5KMG - chains A and B of the 3 polymer chains in the assembly; structure by electron microscopy, 3.50 A resolution.

Chain A:
Name: Tubulin alpha-1B chain
From: Sus scrofa
Reference sequence: Q2XVP4 (TBA1B_PIG); residues 1-441 here = UniProt positions 1-441
Chain sequence (441 residues; each row starts with the number of its first residue):
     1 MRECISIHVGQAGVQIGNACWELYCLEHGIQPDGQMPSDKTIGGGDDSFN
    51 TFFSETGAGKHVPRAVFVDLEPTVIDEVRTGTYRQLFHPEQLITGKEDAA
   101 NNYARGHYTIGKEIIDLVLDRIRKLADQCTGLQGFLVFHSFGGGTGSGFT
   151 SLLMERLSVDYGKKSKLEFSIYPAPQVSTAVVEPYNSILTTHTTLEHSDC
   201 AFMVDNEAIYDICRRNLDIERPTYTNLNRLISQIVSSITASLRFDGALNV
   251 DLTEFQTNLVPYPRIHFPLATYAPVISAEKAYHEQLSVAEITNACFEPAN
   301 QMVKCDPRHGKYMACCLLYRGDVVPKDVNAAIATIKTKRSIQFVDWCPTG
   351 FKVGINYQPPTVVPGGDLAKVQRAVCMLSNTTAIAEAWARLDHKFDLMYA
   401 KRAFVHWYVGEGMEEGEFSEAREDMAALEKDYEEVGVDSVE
Unresolved in the structure: 38-46, 340
Residues lining bound ligands: GTP (guanosine-5'-triphosphate): Gly-10, Gln-11, Ala-12, Gln-15, Ile-16, Asp-98, Ala-99, Ala-100, Asn-101, Ser-140, Phe-141, Gly-143, Gly-144, Thr-145, Gly-146, Ile-171, Thr-179, Asn-206, Tyr-224, Asn-228, Ile-231
Curated features (UniProtKB/Swiss-Prot):
  - motif: Met-1 to Cys-4 (MREC motif)
  - active site: Glu-254
  - binding site (GTP): Gly-10, Gln-11, Ala-12, Gln-15, Glu-71, Ala-99, Ser-140, Gly-143, Gly-144, Thr-145, Gly-146, Thr-179, Glu-183, Asn-206, Tyr-224, Asn-228, Leu-252
  - binding site (Mg(2+)): Glu-71
  - modified residue: Lys-40 (N6,N6,N6-trimethyllysine), Ser-48 (Phosphoserine), Ser-232 (Phosphoserine), Tyr-282 (3'-nitrotyrosine), Arg-339 (Omega-N-methylarginine), Ser-439 (Phosphoserine)
  - cross-link (Glycyl lysine isopeptide (Lys-Gly)): Lys-326 (interchain with G-Cter in ubiquitin), Lys-370 (interchain with G-Cter in ubiquitin)
From the paper describing this entry:
  - specificity-determining residues: Val-409, Gly-416

Chain B:
Name: Tubulin beta chain
From: Sus scrofa
Reference sequence: P02554 (TBB_PIG); the author numbering skips numbers that UniProt does not, so the offset changes along the chain: 1-44 = UniProt 1-44; 47-360 = UniProt 45-358; 369-441 = UniProt 359-431
Chain sequence (431 residues; each row starts with the number of its first residue; note: 10 numbers in that range are skipped by the numbering (no residue carries them; nothing is unmodelled there)):
     1 MREIVHIQAGQCGNQIGAKFWEVISDEHGIDPTGSYHGDSDLQL
    47 ERINVYYNEAAGNKYVPRAILVDLEPGTMDSVRSGPFGQIFRPDNFVFGQ
    97 SGAGNNWAKGHYTEGAELVDSVLDVVRKESESCDCLQGFQLTHSLGGGTG
   147 SGMGTLLISKIREEYPDRIMNTFSVVPSPKVSDTVVEPYNATLSVHQLVE
   197 NTDETYCIDNEALYDICFRTLKLTTPTYGDLNHLVSATMSGVTTCLRFPG
   247 QLNADLRKLAVNMVPFPRLHFFMPGFAPLTSRGSQQYRALTVPELTQQMF
   297 DAKNMMAACDPRHGRYLTVAAVFRGRMSMKEVDEQMLNVQNKNSSYFVEW
   347 IPNNVKTAVCDIPP
   369 RGLKMSATFIGNSTAIQELFKRISEQFTAMFRRKAFLHWYTGEGMDEMEF
   419 TEAESNMNDLVSEYQQYQDATAD
Residues lining bound ligands:
  - GDP (guanosine-5'-diphosphate): Gly-10, Gln-11, Cys-12, Gln-15, Ile-16, Asp-69, Asn-101, Ser-140, Gly-143, Gly-144, Thr-145, Gly-146, Asp-179, Asn-206, Tyr-224, Asn-228
  - Peloruside A (POU): Asp-120, Val-121, Arg-123, Lys-124, Gln-293, Met-295, Phe-296, Asp-297, Ala-298, Lys-299, Pro-307, Arg-308, Tyr-312, Val-335, Asn-339, Tyr-342
Curated features (UniProtKB/Swiss-Prot):
  - motif: Met-1 to Ile-4 (MREI motif)
  - binding site (GTP): Gln-11, Glu-71, Ser-140, Gly-144, Thr-145, Gly-146, Asn-206, Asn-228
  - binding site (Mg(2+)): Glu-71
  - modified residue: Ser-40 (Phosphoserine), Lys-60 (N6-acetyllysine), Ser-174 (Phosphoserine), Thr-287 (Phosphothreonine), Thr-292 (Phosphothreonine), Arg-320 (Omega-N-methylarginine)
  - cross-link (Glycyl lysine isopeptide (Lys-Gly)): Lys-60 (interchain with G-Cter in ubiquitin), Lys-326 (interchain with G-Cter in ubiquitin)
From the paper describing this entry:
  - specificity-determining residues: Asp-427, Tyr-435

Interface between chain A and chain B:
Pairs across the interface - 73 pairs, chain A then chain B:
  Gln-11(A) / Gln-247(B)
  Gln-15(A) / Gln-247(B)  hydrogen bond
  Glu-71(A) / Arg-2(B)  salt bridge
  Pro-72(A) / Arg-2(B)
  Thr-73(A) / Arg-48(B)  hydrogen bond
  Asp-76(A) / Met-1(B)
  Glu-77(A) / Pro-245(B)
  Glu-77(A) / Gly-246(B)
  Lys-96(A) / Arg-2(B)  hydrogen bond (backbone-side chain)
  Glu-97(A) / Arg-2(B)
  Glu-97(A) / Arg-253(B)  salt bridge
  Asp-98(A) / Asp-251(B)
  Ala-100(A) / Arg-253(B)
  Ala-100(A) / Lys-254(B)
  Ala-100(A) / Val-257(B)
  Asn-101(A) / Lys-254(B)
  Asn-101(A) / Asn-258(B)  hydrogen bond
  Arg-105(A) / Arg-253(B)
  Gln-176(A) / Leu-333(B)
  Val-177(A) / Asp-329(B)
  Val-177(A) / Asn-349(B)
  Ser-178(A) / Asp-329(B)  hydrogen bond
  Ser-178(A) / Asn-349(B)
  Ser-178(A) / Val-351(B)
  Ser-178(A) / Thr-353(B)
  Thr-179(A) / Lys-352(B)  hydrogen bond (backbone-side chain)
  Thr-179(A) / Thr-353(B)  hydrogen bond (backbone-backbone)
  Ala-180(A) / Asn-258(B)
  Ala-180(A) / Asn-349(B)  hydrogen bond (backbone-side chain)
  Val-181(A) / Asn-258(B)  hydrogen bond (backbone-side chain)
  Val-181(A) / Thr-314(B)
  Val-181(A) / Ile-347(B)  hydrophobic
  Val-181(A) / Asn-349(B)
  Val-182(A) / Val-257(B)
  Val-182(A) / Asn-258(B)  hydrogen bond (backbone-side chain)
  Tyr-210(A) / Met-325(B)
  Tyr-210(A) / Lys-326(B)
  Arg-221(A) / Ser-324(B)
  Arg-221(A) / Glu-327(B)  salt bridge
  Pro-222(A) / Ser-324(B)
  Pro-222(A) / Met-325(B)  hydrogen bond (backbone-backbone)
  Pro-222(A) / Lys-326(B)  hydrogen bond (backbone-backbone)
  Thr-223(A) / Met-323(B)
  Thr-223(A) / Ser-324(B)
  Thr-223(A) / Met-325(B)
  Tyr-224(A) / Gln-247(B)
  Tyr-224(A) / Leu-248(B)  hydrophobic
  Tyr-224(A) / Met-325(B)  hydrophobic
  Lys-394(A) / Pro-348(B)
  Leu-397(A) / Trp-346(B)
  Leu-397(A) / Pro-348(B)  hydrophobic
  Leu-397(A) / Ala-440(B)  hydrophobic
  Met-398(A) / Trp-346(B)
  Met-398(A) / Pro-348(B)
  Ala-400(A) / Trp-346(B)  hydrophobic
  Lys-401(A) / Phe-262(B)
  Lys-401(A) / Trp-346(B)
  Lys-401(A) / Tyr-435(B)
  Arg-402(A) / Phe-262(B)
  Ala-403(A) / Pro-261(B)
  Ala-403(A) / Phe-262(B)  hydrophobic
  Phe-404(A) / Val-257(B)
  Phe-404(A) / Asn-258(B)
  Phe-404(A) / Val-260(B)
  Phe-404(A) / Pro-261(B)  hydrogen bond (backbone-backbone)
  Phe-404(A) / Ile-347(B)  hydrophobic
  His-406(A) / Val-260(B)
  His-406(A) / Pro-261(B)  hydrogen bond (side chain-backbone)
  His-406(A) / Phe-262(B)
  His-406(A) / Pro-263(B)
  Trp-407(A) / Ala-256(B)
  Trp-407(A) / Val-257(B)
  Trp-407(A) / Val-260(B)  hydrogen bond (side chain-backbone)
Also at the interface, not in a pair above, chain A (37 interface residues in all): Glu-183, Arg-214
Also at the interface, not in a pair above, chain B (45 interface residues in all): Glu-47, Asp-130, Cys-131, Gln-133, Asn-249, Met-259, Leu-313, Glu-330, Val-344, Glu-345, Asn-350

In short:
The interface between chain A and chain B involves 37 residues on one side and 45 on the other, with 15
hydrogen bonds and 3 salt bridges. Among the polar pairs are Glu-71(A)/Arg-2(B), Glu-97(A)/Arg-253(B) and
Arg-221(A)/Glu-327(B). GTP is bound between chain A and chain B. From the paper: specificity determinants
Val-409(A), Gly-416(A) and Asp-427(B) among others.
Here chain A is Tubulin alpha-1B chain and chain B is Tubulin beta chain, both from Sus scrofa. Entry 5KMG
(Near-atomic cryo-EM structure of PRC1 bound to the microtubule) was determined by electron microscopy.
